8A44 - chains A and B of the 4 polymer chains in the assembly; structure by X-ray diffraction, 2.49 A resolution.

== Chain A ==
Protein: Duffy binding protein
Source organism: Plasmodium vivax
UniProt: A0A7M1C9Q0 (A0A7M1C9Q0_PLAVI); residues 215-508 here correspond to UniProt positions 5-298 (UniProt number = residue number - 210)
Chain sequence (294 residues; each row starts with the number of its first residue):
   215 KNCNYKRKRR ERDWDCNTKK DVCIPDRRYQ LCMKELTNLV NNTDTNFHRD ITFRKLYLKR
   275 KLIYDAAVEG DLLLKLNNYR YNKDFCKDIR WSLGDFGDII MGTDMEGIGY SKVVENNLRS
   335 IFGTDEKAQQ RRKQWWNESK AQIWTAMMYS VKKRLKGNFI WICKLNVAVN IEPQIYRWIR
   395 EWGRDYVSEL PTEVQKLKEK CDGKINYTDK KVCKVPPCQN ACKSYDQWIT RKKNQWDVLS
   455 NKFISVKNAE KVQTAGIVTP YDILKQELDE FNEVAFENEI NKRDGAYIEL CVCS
Not modelled in the structure: 215
Disulfide bonds: C217-C246, C230-C237, C300-C377, C415-C432, C427-C507, C436-C505

== Chain B ==
Protein: Atypical chemokine receptor 1
Source organism: Homo sapiens
UniProt: A0A1P8P1S7 (A0A1P8P1S7_HUMAN); residue numbers follow UniProt; this construct covers 1-60
Chain sequence (60 residues; row label = number of the first residue in the row):
     1 MGNALHRAEL SPSTENSSQL DFEDVWNSSY GVNDSFPDGD YDANLEAAAP AHSANLLDDS
Not modelled in the structure: 1-18, 48-60
Differences from the reference sequence: engineered mutation A4 (Cys in A0A1P8P1S7), A51 (Cys in A0A1P8P1S7), A54 (Cys in A0A1P8P1S7)
Modified residues: Y41 (O-sulfo-L-tyrosine; TYS)
From the paper describing this entry:
  - post-translational modification sites: Y41
  - post-translational modification sites: Y30 (citing earlier work)
  - conformationally variable residues (order/disorder transition): G31 to A47

== Chain A / chain B interface ==
Contacting residue pairs (52; chain A residue first):
  R274(A) with W26(B)
  I277(A) with V25(B), hydrophobic; W26(B), hydrophobic; S29(B)
  Y278(A) with F22(B), hydrophobic
  A281(A) with L20(B); V25(B), hydrophobic
  V282(A) with L20(B), hydrophobic; F22(B), hydrophobic
  Y293(A) with L45(B); E46(B); A47(B), hydrogen bond (backbone-backbone)
  R294(A) with N44(B), hydrogen bond; L45(B), hydrogen bond (side chain-backbone); E46(B), salt bridge
  Y295(A) with A43(B); N44(B); L45(B), hydrogen bond (backbone-backbone)
  N296(A) with A43(B); N44(B)
  K297(A) with Y41(B); D42(B), salt bridge
  C300(A) with Y41(B)
  K301(A) with Y41(B)
  R304(A) with Y41(B)
  Q356(A) with S29(B), hydrogen bond; Y30(B)
  T359(A) with S28(B); S29(B)
  Y363(A) with L20(B), hydrophobic; D24(B), hydrogen bond; V25(B); S28(B)
  K366(A) with D34(B), salt bridge
  K367(A) with D24(B), salt bridge
  R368(A) with A47(B)
  L369(A) with E46(B)
  K370(A) with F36(B)
  F373(A) with F36(B); P37(B)
  I374(A) with P37(B); G39(B); L45(B), hydrophobic
  W375(A) with F36(B); P37(B), hydrogen bond (backbone-backbone); D38(B); G39(B), hydrogen bond (backbone-backbone)
  I376(A) with Y41(B); A43(B), hydrophobic; L45(B), hydrophobic
  K378(A) with Y41(B)
  V381(A) with Y41(B)
Also at the interface, not in a pair above, chain A (33 interface residues in all): L270, K273, D285, A360, G371, C377
Also at the interface, not in a pair above, chain B (23 interface residues in all): D21, V32, D40
From the paper, about this interface:
  - pairs named by the authors: K301(A)-Y41(B), R304(A)-Y41(B)

== In short ==
Chain A and chain B form an interface of 33 and 23 residues respectively; the contacts include 8 hydrogen
bonds and 4 salt bridges. Polar pairs include R294(A)-E46(B), K297(A)-D42(B) and K366(A)-D34(B). The authors
report contacts between K301(A) and Y41(B) and R304(A) and Y41(B). From the paper: modification sites Y41(B)
and Y30(B); conformational variability at G31(B).
Chain A is Duffy binding protein (Plasmodium vivax) and chain B is Atypical chemokine receptor 1 (Homo
sapiens); the structure, Plasmodium vivax Duffy binding protein region II bound the DARC ectodomain and
monoclonal antibody DB1, was determined by X-ray diffraction.
